8B7A - chains A and E of the 6 polymer chains in the assembly; structure by X-ray diffraction, 2.25 A resolution.

== Chain A ==
Molecule: Tubulin alpha-1B chain
From: Bos taurus
UniProtKB: P81947 (TBA1B_BOVIN); numbering as in UniProt (aligned over 1-451)
Amino-acid sequence (451 residues; row label = number of the first residue in the row):
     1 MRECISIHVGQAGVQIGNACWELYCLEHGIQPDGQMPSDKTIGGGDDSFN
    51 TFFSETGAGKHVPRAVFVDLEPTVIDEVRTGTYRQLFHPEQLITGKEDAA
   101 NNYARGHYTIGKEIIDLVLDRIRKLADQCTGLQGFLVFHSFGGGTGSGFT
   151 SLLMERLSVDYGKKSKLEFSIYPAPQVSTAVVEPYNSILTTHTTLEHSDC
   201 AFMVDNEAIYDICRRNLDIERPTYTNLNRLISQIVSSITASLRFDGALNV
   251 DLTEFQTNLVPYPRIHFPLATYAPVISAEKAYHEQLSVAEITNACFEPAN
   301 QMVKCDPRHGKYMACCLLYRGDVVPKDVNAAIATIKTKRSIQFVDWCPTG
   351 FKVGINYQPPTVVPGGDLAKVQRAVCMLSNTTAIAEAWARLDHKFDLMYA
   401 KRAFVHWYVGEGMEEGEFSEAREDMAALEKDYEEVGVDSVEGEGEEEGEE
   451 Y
Unresolved in the structure: 438-451
Ion coordination: Ca2+: Asp39, Thr41, Gly44, Glu55
Residues lining bound ligands: GTP (guanosine-5'-triphosphate): Gly10, Gln11, Ala12, Gln15, Ile16, Asp69, Asp98, Ala99, Ala100, Asn101, Ser140, Gly142, Gly143, Gly144, Thr145, Gly146, Ile171, Pro173, Val177, Ser178, Thr179, Glu183, Asn206, Tyr224, Leu227, Asn228, Ile231

== Chain E ==
Molecule: Stathmin-4
From: Rattus norvegicus
UniProtKB: P63043 (STMN4_RAT); residues 5-145 here correspond to UniProt positions 49-189 (UniProt number = residue number + 44)
Amino-acid sequence (143 residues; numbered 3 to 145; the number before each row is that of its first residue):
     3 MADMEVIELNKCTSGQSFEVILKPPSFDGVPEFNASLPRRRDPSLEEIQK
    53 KLEAAEERRKYQEAELLKHLAEKREHEREVIQKAIEENNNFIKMAKEKLA
   103 QKMESNKENREAHLAAMLERLQEKDKHAEEVRKNKELKEEASR
Unresolved in the structure: 3-5, 29-43, 142-145
Differences from the reference sequence: initiating methionine (3); expression tag (4)
Curated features (UniProtKB/Swiss-Prot):
  - modified residue: Ser46 (Phosphoserine)
Ion coordination: Ca2+ near Asp44 (its only coordinating residue here)

== Chain A / chain E interface ==
Residue-residue contacts - 60 pairs, chain A then chain E:
  His107(A) - Leu54(E)
  Tyr108(A) - Leu54(E)  hydrophobic
  Tyr108(A) - Ala57(E)  hydrophobic
  Tyr108(A) - Arg61(E)
  Thr109(A) - Arg61(E)  hydrogen bond
  Lys112(A) - Glu58(E)  salt bridge
  Glu155(A) - Ile50(E)
  Arg156(A) - Leu47(E)
  Arg156(A) - Gln51(E)
  Val159(A) - Pro45(E)
  Val159(A) - Ile50(E)  hydrophobic
  Glu196(A) - Asp44(E)
  His197(A) - Asp44(E)  salt bridge
  His197(A) - Pro45(E)
  Asp245(A) - Cys14(E)
  Asp245(A) - Ser16(E)  hydrogen bond (backbone-side chain)
  Ala247(A) - Asn12(E)
  Ala247(A) - Ser19(E)
  Leu248(A) - Ser19(E)
  Pro325(A) - Gln18(E)
  Pro325(A) - Phe20(E)  hydrophobic
  Asn329(A) - Met6(E)
  Asn329(A) - Val8(E)
  Asn329(A) - Phe20(E)
  Asn329(A) - Val22(E)
  Ile332(A) - Val22(E)  hydrophobic
  Lys336(A) - Leu24(E)
  Asp345(A) - Pro27(E)
  Asp345(A) - Ser28(E)  hydrogen bond (backbone-backbone)
  Trp346(A) - Pro27(E)
  Cys347(A) - Pro27(E)
  Pro348(A) - Lys25(E)
  Pro348(A) - Pro27(E)
  Thr349(A) - Ile23(E)
  Thr349(A) - Leu24(E)  hydrogen bond (backbone-backbone)
  Thr349(A) - Lys25(E)  hydrogen bond (backbone-backbone)
  Gly350(A) - Val22(E)
  Phe351(A) - Glu21(E)
  Phe351(A) - Val22(E)  hydrogen bond (backbone-backbone)
  Phe351(A) - Leu24(E)  hydrophobic
  Lys352(A) - Phe20(E)
  Lys352(A) - Glu21(E)  salt bridge
  Val353(A) - Ser19(E)
  Val353(A) - Phe20(E)  hydrogen bond (backbone-backbone)
  Gly354(A) - Gln18(E)
  Ile355(A) - Gly17(E)
  Ile355(A) - Gln18(E)  hydrogen bond (backbone-backbone)
  Asn356(A) - Ser16(E)
  Tyr357(A) - Thr15(E)
  Tyr357(A) - Ser16(E)  hydrogen bond (backbone-backbone)
  Tyr357(A) - Gly17(E)
  Tyr357(A) - Gln18(E)  hydrogen bond
  Val409(A) - Gln64(E)  hydrogen bond (backbone-side chain)
  Gly410(A) - Arg61(E)
  Gly410(A) - Gln64(E)
  Glu411(A) - Arg61(E)  hydrogen bond (backbone-side chain)
  Gly412(A) - Ala57(E)
  Gly412(A) - Arg60(E)  hydrogen bond (backbone-side chain)
  Gly412(A) - Arg61(E)
  Glu414(A) - Arg60(E)  salt bridge
Other interface residues (no listed pair), chain A (40 interface residues in all): Leu152, Ser158, Gly246, Val328, Ala333, Gln358
Other interface residues (no listed pair), chain E (32 interface residues in all): Pro26, Ser46, Lys53, Glu55

== Summary ==
The interface between chain A and chain E involves 40 residues on one side and 32 on the other, with 13
hydrogen bonds and 4 salt bridges. Among the polar pairs are Lys112(A)-Glu58(E), His197(A)-Asp44(E) and
Lys352(A)-Glu21(E). Chain A binds GTP.
Here chain A is Tubulin alpha-1B chain (Bos taurus) and chain E is Stathmin-4 (Rattus norvegicus). Entry 8B7A
(Tubulin - maytansinoid - 4 complex) was determined by X-ray diffraction (same publication as 8B7B and 8B7C).
